5YSW - chain A; structure by X-ray diffraction, 2.60 A resolution.

[Chain A]
Molecule: Cytochrome P450
From: Amycolatopsis mediterranei (strain U-32)
UniProtKB: A0A0H3CVZ6 (A0A0H3CVZ6_AMYMU); residues 2-420 here = UniProt positions 2-420
Chain sequence (441 residues; row label = number of the first residue in the row; numbers below 1 keep their minus sign (Met-20 is residue -20)):
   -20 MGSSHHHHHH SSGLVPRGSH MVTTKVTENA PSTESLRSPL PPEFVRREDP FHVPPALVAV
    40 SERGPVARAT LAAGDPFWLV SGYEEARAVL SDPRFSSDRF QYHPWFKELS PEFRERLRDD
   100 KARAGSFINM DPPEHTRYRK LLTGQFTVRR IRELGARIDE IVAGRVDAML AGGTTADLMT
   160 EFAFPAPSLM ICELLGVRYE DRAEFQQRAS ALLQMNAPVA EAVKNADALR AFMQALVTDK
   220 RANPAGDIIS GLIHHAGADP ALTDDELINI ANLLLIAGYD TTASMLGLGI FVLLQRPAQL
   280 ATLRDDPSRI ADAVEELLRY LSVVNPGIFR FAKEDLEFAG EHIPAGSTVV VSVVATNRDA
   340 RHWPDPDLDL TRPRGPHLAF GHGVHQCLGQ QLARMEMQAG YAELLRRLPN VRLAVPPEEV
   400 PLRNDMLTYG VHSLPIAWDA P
Disordered / not traced: -20 to 19, 52-53, 82-101, 202-204, 419-420
Construct notes: expression tag (-20 to 1)
Metal / ion sites: heme Fe near Cys366 (its only coordinating residue here)
Residues lining bound ligands:
  - Rifamycin L (9LF; (2S,12E,14E,16S,17S,18R,19R,20R,21S,22R,23S,24E)-21-(acetyloxy)-5,6,17,19-tetrahydroxy-23-methoxy-2,4,12,16,18,20,22-heptamethyl-1,11-dioxo-1,2-dihydro-2,7-(epoxypentadeca[1,11,13]trienoimino)naphtho[2,1-b]furan-9-yl hydroxyacetate): Ser76, Arg78, Ile107, Asn108, Asn195, Ala196, Pro197, Ile255, Val303, Phe308, Arg309, Phe310, Leu406
  - heme (HEM): Phe106, Ile107, His114, Arg118, Met169, Leu173, Leu252, Leu253, Ala256, Gly257, Thr260, Thr261, Met264, Leu297, Val302, Val303, Ile307, Arg309, Ala358, Phe359, Gly360, Val363, His364, Gln365, Cys366, Leu367, Gly368, Ala372, Met376
Reported in the primary citation:
  - binding site for Rifamycin L: Ser76, Ile107, Asn108, Ala196, Pro197, Ile255, Val303, Phe308, Phe310, Leu406
  - conformationally variable residues (order/disorder transition): Leu192 to Ala205

[Summary]
Chain A binds heme and Rifamycin L. The paper reports a binding site for Rifamycin L at Ser76, Ile107 and
Asn108 among others; conformational variability at Leu192.
Chain A is Cytochrome P450 (Amycolatopsis mediterranei (strain U-32)); the structure, Crystal Structure
Analysis of Rif16 in complex with R-L, was determined by X-ray diffraction, deposited together with 5YSM.
